4REW - chains B and G of the 3 polymer chains in the assembly; structure by X-ray diffraction, 4.58 A resolution (low resolution: residue-level contacts below are approximate; hydrogen-bond / salt-bridge calls are withheld).

[Chain B]
Molecule: 5'-AMP-activated protein kinase subunit beta-2
Source organism: Homo sapiens
Notes: fragment: Human AMPK beta2 subunit [A76-I272]
UniProtKB: O43741 (AAKB2_HUMAN); residue numbers follow UniProt; this construct covers 76-272
Sequence (197 residues; row label = number of the first residue in the row):
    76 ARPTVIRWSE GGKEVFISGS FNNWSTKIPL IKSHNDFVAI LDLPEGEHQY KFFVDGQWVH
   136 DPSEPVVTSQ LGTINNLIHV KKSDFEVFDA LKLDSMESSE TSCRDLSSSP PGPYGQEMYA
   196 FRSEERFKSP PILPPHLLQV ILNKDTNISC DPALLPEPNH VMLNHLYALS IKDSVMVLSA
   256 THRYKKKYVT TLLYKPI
Not modelled in the structure: 76-193
Curated features (UniProtKB/Swiss-Prot):
  - modified residue: Ser-95 (Phosphoserine), Ser-108 (Phosphoserine), Thr-148 (Phosphothreonine), Ser-158 (Phosphoserine), Ser-170 (Phosphoserine), Ser-174 (Phosphoserine), Ser-184 (Phosphoserine)
  - mutagenesis: His-235 (H235A: Results in an AMPK enzyme that is activable by phosphorylation but has significantly increased rate of dephosphorylation in phosphatase assays)
Reported in the primary citation:
  - mutagenesis - W99G: decreased binding to glycogen

[Chain G]
Molecule: 5'-AMP-activated protein kinase subunit gamma-1
Source organism: Homo sapiens
Notes: fragment: Human AMPK gamma1 subunit [S24-G327]
UniProtKB: P54619 (AAKG1_HUMAN); residues 23-326 here correspond to UniProt positions 24-327 (UniProt number = residue number + 1)
Sequence (304 residues; numbered 23 to 326; the number before each row is that of its first residue):
    23 SNNSVYTSFM KSHRCYDLIP TSSKLVVFDT SLQVKKAFFA LVTNGVRAAP LWDSKKQSFV
    83 GMLTITDFIN ILHRYYKSAL VQIYELEEHK IETWREVYLQ DSFKPLVCIS PNASLFDAVS
   143 SLIRNKIHRL PVIDPESGNT LYILTHKRIL KFLKLFITEF PKPEFMSKSL EELQIGTYAN
   203 IAMVRTTTPV YVALGIFVQH RVSALPVVDE KGRVVDIYSK FDVINLAAEK TYNNLDVSVT
   263 KALQHRSHYF EGVLKCYLHE TLETIINRLV EAEVHRLVVV DENDVVKGIV SLSDILQALV
   323 LTGG
Not modelled in the structure: 23, 325-326
Small-molecule neighbours:
  - adenosine monophosphate (AMP), molecule 1: Arg-69, Lys-169, Ile-239, Ser-241, Phe-243, Asp-244, Arg-268, Gly-274, Val-275, Leu-276, Val-296, His-297, Arg-298, Leu-299
  - adenosine monophosphate (AMP), molecule 2: Gly-83, Met-84, Thr-86, Thr-88, Asp-89, Asn-92, Tyr-120, Leu-128, Val-129, Ile-149, His-150, Arg-151, Pro-153, Lys-242
  - adenosine monophosphate (AMP), molecule 3: His-150, Gly-198, Thr-199, Asn-202, Ile-203, Ala-204, Arg-223, Val-224, Ser-225, Ala-226, Pro-228, His-297, Arg-298, Ile-311, Ser-313, Ser-315, Asp-316
Curated features (UniProtKB/Swiss-Prot):
  - motif: Leu-137 to Glu-158 (AMPK pseudosubstrate)
  - binding site (ADP): Arg-69, Met-84 to Asp-89, Val-129, His-150, Arg-151, Lys-169, Ser-241 to Asp-244, Arg-268, Leu-276, His-297, Arg-298
  - binding site (AMP): Arg-69, Met-84 to Asp-89, Val-129, His-150, Arg-151, Lys-169, Thr-199, Ala-204, Ser-225, Ala-226, Ser-241 to Asp-244, Arg-268, Leu-276, His-297, Arg-298, Ser-313 to Asp-316
  - binding site (ATP): Arg-69, Met-84 to Asp-89, Val-129, His-150, Arg-151, Lys-169, Ser-241 to Asp-244, Arg-268, Leu-276, His-297, Arg-298
  - modified residue: Ser-260 (Phosphoserine), Thr-262 (Phosphothreonine), Ser-269 (Phosphoserine)

[Interface between chain B and chain G]
Residue-residue contacts - 50 pairs, chain B then chain G:
  Pro-227(B) / Lys-46(G)
  Pro-227(B) / Gly-67(G)
  Ala-228(B) / Ser-45(G)
  Ala-228(B) / Lys-46(G)
  Leu-229(B) / Pro-42(G)
  Leu-229(B) / Ser-44(G)
  Leu-230(B) / Ser-44(G)
  Leu-230(B) / Lys-46(G)
  Pro-231(B) / Ser-44(G)
  Glu-232(B) / Thr-43(G)
  Pro-233(B) / Ser-44(G)
  Asp-248(B) / Lys-58(G)
  Val-250(B) / Leu-54(G)
  Val-250(B) / Lys-58(G)
  Tyr-259(B) / Tyr-38(G)
  Tyr-259(B) / Pro-133(G)
  Tyr-259(B) / Asp-156(G)
  Tyr-259(B) / Leu-163(G)
  Lys-260(B) / Tyr-38(G)
  Lys-260(B) / Asn-134(G)
  Lys-261(B) / Tyr-38(G)
  Lys-262(B) / Tyr-38(G)
  Lys-262(B) / Ile-41(G)
  Lys-262(B) / Pro-42(G)
  Lys-262(B) / Thr-43(G)
  Tyr-263(B) / Thr-43(G)
  Tyr-263(B) / Ser-44(G)
  Tyr-263(B) / Ser-45(G)
  Val-264(B) / Ser-45(G)
  Val-264(B) / Leu-163(G)
  Thr-265(B) / Ser-45(G)
  Thr-265(B) / Lys-46(G)
  Thr-265(B) / Leu-47(G)
  Thr-266(B) / Leu-47(G)
  Leu-267(B) / Lys-46(G)
  Leu-267(B) / Leu-47(G)
  Leu-267(B) / Val-48(G)
  Leu-267(B) / Val-49(G)
  Leu-267(B) / Asn-66(G)
  Leu-268(B) / Val-49(G)
  Tyr-269(B) / Val-49(G)
  Tyr-269(B) / Phe-50(G)
  Tyr-269(B) / Asp-51(G)
  Tyr-269(B) / Leu-54(G)
  Tyr-269(B) / Ala-62(G)
  Tyr-269(B) / Asn-66(G)
  Lys-270(B) / Asp-51(G)
  Lys-270(B) / Ser-76(G)
  Pro-271(B) / Ser-53(G)
  Pro-271(B) / Leu-54(G)
Also at the interface, not in a pair above, chain B (24 interface residues in all): Ser-224, Ser-249
Also at the interface, not in a pair above, chain G (28 interface residues in all): Asp-39, Thr-65, Val-68, Arg-170, Glu-295

[Overview]
The interface between chain B and chain G involves 24 residues on one side and 28 on the other. Bound to chain
G: 3 copies of adenosine monophosphate. The paper reports that W99G of chain B reduces binding to glycogen.
Chain B is 5'-AMP-activated protein kinase subunit beta-2 and chain G is 5'-AMP-activated protein kinase
subunit gamma-1, both from Homo sapiens; the structure, Crystal structure of the non-phosphorylated human
alpha1 beta2 gamma1 holo-AMPK complex, was determined by X-ray diffraction (same publication as 4RED and
4RER).
